Entry 6KQH (X-ray diffraction, 3.18 A resolution); this record covers chains C and I of the 9 polymer chains in the assembly.

[Chain C]
Protein: DNA-directed RNA polymerase subunit beta
Organism: Thermus thermophilus (strain HB8 / ATCC 27634 / DSM 579)
Notes: EC 2.7.7.6
UniProt: Q8RQE9 (RPOB_THET8); numbering as in UniProt (aligned over 1-1119)
Amino-acid sequence (1119 residues; row label = number of the first residue in the row):
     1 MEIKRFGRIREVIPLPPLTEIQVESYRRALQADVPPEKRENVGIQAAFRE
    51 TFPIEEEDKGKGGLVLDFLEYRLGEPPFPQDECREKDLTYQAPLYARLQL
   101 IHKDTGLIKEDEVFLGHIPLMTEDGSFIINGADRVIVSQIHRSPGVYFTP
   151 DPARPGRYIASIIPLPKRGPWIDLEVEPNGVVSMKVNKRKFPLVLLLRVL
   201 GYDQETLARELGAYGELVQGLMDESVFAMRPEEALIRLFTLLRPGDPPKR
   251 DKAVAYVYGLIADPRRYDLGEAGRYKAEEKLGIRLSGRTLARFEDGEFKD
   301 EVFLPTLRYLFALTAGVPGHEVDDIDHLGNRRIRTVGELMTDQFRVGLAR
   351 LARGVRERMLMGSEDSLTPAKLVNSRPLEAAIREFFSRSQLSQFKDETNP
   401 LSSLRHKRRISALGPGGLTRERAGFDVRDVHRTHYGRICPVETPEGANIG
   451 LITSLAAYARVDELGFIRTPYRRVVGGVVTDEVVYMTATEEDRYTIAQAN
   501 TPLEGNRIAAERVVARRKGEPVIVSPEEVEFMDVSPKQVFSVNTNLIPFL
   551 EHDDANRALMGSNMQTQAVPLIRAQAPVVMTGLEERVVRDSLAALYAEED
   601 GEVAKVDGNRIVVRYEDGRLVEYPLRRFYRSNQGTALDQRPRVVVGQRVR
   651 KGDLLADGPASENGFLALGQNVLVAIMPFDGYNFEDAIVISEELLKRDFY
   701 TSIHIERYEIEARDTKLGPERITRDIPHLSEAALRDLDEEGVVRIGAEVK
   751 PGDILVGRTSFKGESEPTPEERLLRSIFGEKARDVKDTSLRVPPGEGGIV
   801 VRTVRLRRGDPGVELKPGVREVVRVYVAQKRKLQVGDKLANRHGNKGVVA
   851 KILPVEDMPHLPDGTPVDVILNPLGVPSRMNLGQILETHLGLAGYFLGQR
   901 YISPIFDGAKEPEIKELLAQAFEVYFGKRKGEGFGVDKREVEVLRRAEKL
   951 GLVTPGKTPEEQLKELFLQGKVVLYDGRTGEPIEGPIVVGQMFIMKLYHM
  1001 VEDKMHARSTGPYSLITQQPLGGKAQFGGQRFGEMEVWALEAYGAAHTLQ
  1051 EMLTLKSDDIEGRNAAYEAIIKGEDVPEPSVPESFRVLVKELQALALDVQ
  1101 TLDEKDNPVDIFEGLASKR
Disordered / not traced: 57-62, 1119

[Chain I]
Molecule: 7-nt RNA strand
Sequence (7 nucleotides; each row starts with the number of its first residue):
     1 CCCUCGA
Metal / ion sites: Mg2+: A7 (shared with 3 residues of chain D)

[How chain C and chain I interact]
Pairs across the interface - 17 pairs, chain C then chain I:
  Gln-390(C) / C2(I)  sugar contact
  Gln-393(C) / C3(I)  sugar contact
  Gln-393(C) / U4(I)  sugar contact
  Arg-420(C) / C3(I)  salt bridge to the phosphate
  Arg-420(C) / U4(I)  salt bridge to the phosphate
  Pro-444(C) / C5(I)  phosphate contact
  Asn-448(C) / U4(I)  hydrogen bond to the phosphate
  Asn-448(C) / C5(I)  phosphate contact
  Ile-452(C) / U4(I)  phosphate contact
  Gln-567(C) / C5(I)  hydrogen bond to the phosphate
  Gln-567(C) / G6(I)  hydrogen bond to the phosphate
  Lys-838(C) / G6(I)  phosphate contact
  Lys-838(C) / A7(I)  salt bridge to the phosphate
  Lys-846(C) / A7(I)  salt bridge to the phosphate
  His-999(C) / C5(I)  sugar contact
  His-999(C) / G6(I)  sugar contact
  Lys-1004(C) / G6(I)  sugar contact
Interface residues without a listed pair, chain C (14 interface residues in all): Arg-405, Arg-409, Leu-413

[In short]
14 residues of chain C and 6 residues of chain I are in contact, with 3 hydrogen bonds and 4 salt bridges.
Among the polar pairs are Asn-448(C)/U4(I), Gln-567(C)/C5(I) and Gln-567(C)/G6(I).
Here chain C is DNA-directed RNA polymerase subunit beta (Thermus thermophilus (strain HB8 / ATCC 27634 / DSM
579)) and chain I is a 7-nt RNA strand. Entry 6KQH (Thermus thermophilus initial transcription complex
comprising sigma A and 5'-OH RNA of 7 nt) was determined by X-ray diffraction, deposited together with 6KQD,
6KQE, 6KQF, 6KQG, 6KQL, 6KQM and 6 further entries.
